PDB entry 6UTJ | electron microscopy, 2.90 A resolution | chains S and T of the 35 polymer chains in the assembly

# Chain S (and T)
Protein: Proteasome activator protein PA26
Organism: Trypanosoma brucei brucei
Notes: chain T of this document is another copy of the same molecule, construct and numbering; everything in this record applies to it too
UniProt: Q38BM8 (Q38BM8_TRYB2); residues 4-223 here = UniProt positions 4-223
Amino-acid sequence (229 residues; numbered 4 to 232; the number before each row is that of its first residue):
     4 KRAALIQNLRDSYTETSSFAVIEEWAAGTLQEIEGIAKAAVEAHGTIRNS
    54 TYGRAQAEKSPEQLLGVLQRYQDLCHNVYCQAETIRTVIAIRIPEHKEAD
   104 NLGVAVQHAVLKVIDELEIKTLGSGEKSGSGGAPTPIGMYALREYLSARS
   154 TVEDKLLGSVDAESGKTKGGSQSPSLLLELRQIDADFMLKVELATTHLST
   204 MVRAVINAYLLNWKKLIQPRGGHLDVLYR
Disordered / not traced: 162-171
Sequence notes: conflict G48 (Ala in Q38BM8), A102 (Glu in Q38BM8); expression tag (224-232)

# How chain S and chain T interact
Pairs across the interface (84; chain S residue first):
  R5(S) - E18(T)  salt bridge
  R5(S) - F22(T)
  R5(S) - Y212(T)
  R5(S) - L213(T)
  R5(S) - W216(T)
  L8(S) - F22(T)  hydrophobic
  L8(S) - L213(T)  hydrophobic
  I9(S) - L213(T)  hydrophobic
  I9(S) - L214(T)  hydrophobic
  L12(S) - I209(T)  hydrophobic
  R13(S) - N210(T)  hydrogen bond
  R13(S) - L214(T)
  Y16(S) - R206(T)
  E61(S) - P177(T)
  K62(S) - P177(T)
  S63(S) - P177(T)
  S63(S) - S178(T)  hydrogen bond
  S63(S) - L181(T)
  L68(S) - L181(T)  hydrophobic
  Q72(S) - R51(T)
  Q72(S) - Q185(T)
  Q75(S) - Q185(T)
  Q75(S) - D189(T)
  Q75(S) - L192(T)
  D76(S) - R51(T)  salt bridge
  H79(S) - L192(T)
  H79(S) - E195(T)  salt bridge
  H79(S) - L196(T)
  Y82(S) - L196(T)  hydrophobic
  Y82(S) - H200(T)
  C83(S) - T199(T)
  E86(S) - T199(T)
  E86(S) - H200(T)
  E86(S) - T203(T)  hydrogen bond
  R89(S) - T203(T)
  T90(S) - T203(T)  hydrogen bond
  T90(S) - R206(T)
  A93(S) - A207(T)  hydrophobic
  A93(S) - N210(T)  hydrogen bond (backbone-side chain)
  I94(S) - R206(T)
  I94(S) - N210(T)  hydrogen bond (backbone-side chain)
  R95(S) - N210(T)
  I96(S) - N210(T)  hydrogen bond (backbone-side chain)
  I96(S) - L214(T)
  P97(S) - L214(T)  hydrophobic
  E98(S) - L214(T)
  E98(S) - N215(T)
  H99(S) - A108(T)
  H99(S) - V109(T)
  H99(S) - N215(T)  hydrogen bond (backbone-side chain)
  E101(S) - L105(T)
  E101(S) - A108(T)
  I122(S) - G135(T)
  I122(S) - A136(T)
  L125(S) - L196(T)  hydrophobic
  K130(S) - S131(T)
  K130(S) - S133(T)
  K130(S) - P137(T)
  G132(S) - S131(T)
  M142(S) - D189(T)
  M142(S) - L192(T)  hydrophobic
  M142(S) - L196(T)  hydrophobic
  Y143(S) - E129(T)
  Y143(S) - D189(T)
  Y143(S) - K193(T)
  L145(S) - Q185(T)
  R146(S) - A151(T)
  R146(S) - Q185(T)
  R146(S) - I186(T)
  R146(S) - F190(T)
  L149(S) - S178(T)
  L149(S) - L181(T)
  L149(S) - E182(T)
  S150(S) - E182(T)  hydrogen bond
  R152(S) - S178(T)  hydrogen bond
  S153(S) - S176(T)
  S153(S) - L179(T)
  S153(S) - E182(T)  hydrogen bond
  E156(S) - S176(T)  hydrogen bond
  E156(S) - P177(T)
  E156(S) - S178(T)  hydrogen bond
  D157(S) - S174(T)  hydrogen bond
  D157(S) - S176(T)
  L160(S) - Q175(T)
Other interface residues (no listed pair), chain S (48 interface residues in all): S15, A60, E121, G126, S131, S133
Other interface residues (no listed pair), chain T (47 interface residues in all): E26, A29, A112, G132, G134, K218

# In short
The interface between chain S and chain T involves 48 residues on one side and 47 on the other, with 14
hydrogen bonds and 3 salt bridges. Polar pairs include R5(S)-E18(T), D76(S)-R51(T) and H79(S)-E195(T).
Chain S and chain T are both Proteasome activator protein PA26 (Trypanosoma brucei brucei); the structure,
Allosteric couple between alpha rings of the 20S proteasome. 20S proteasome singly capped by PA26/E102A,
C-terminus ..., was determined by electron microscopy together with 6UTF, 6UTG, 6UTH and 6UTI from the same
study.
